Entry 1H1P (X-ray diffraction, 2.10 A resolution); this record covers chains A and B.

Chain A:
Name: Cell division protein kinase 2
From: Homo sapiens
Notes: EC 2.7.1.-
Reference sequence: P24941 (CDK2_HUMAN); residues 1-298 here = UniProt positions 1-298
Amino-acid sequence (303 residues; each row starts with the number of its first residue; numbers below 1 keep their minus sign (Gly-4 is residue -4)):
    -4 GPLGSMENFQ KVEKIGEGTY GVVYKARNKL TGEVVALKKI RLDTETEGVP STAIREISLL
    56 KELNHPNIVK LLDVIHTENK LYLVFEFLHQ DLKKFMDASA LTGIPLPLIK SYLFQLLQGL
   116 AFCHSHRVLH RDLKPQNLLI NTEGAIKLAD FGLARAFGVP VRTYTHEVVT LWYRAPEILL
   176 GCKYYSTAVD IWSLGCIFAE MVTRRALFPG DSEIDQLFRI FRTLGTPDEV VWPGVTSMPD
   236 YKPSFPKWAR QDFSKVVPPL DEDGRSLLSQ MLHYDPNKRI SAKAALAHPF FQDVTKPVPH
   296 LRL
Unresolved in the structure: -4 to -1, 297-298
Modified residues: Thr160 (phosphothreonine; TPO)
Curated features (UniProtKB/Swiss-Prot):
  - active site: Asp127 (Proton acceptor)
  - binding site (ATP): Ile10 to Val18, Lys33, Glu81 to Leu83, Asp86, Lys129 to Asn132, Asp145
  - binding site (Mg(2+)): Asn132, Asp145
  - site (CDK7 binding): Lys9, Lys88, Lys89, Leu166
  - modified residue: Met1 (N-acetylmethionine), Lys6 (N6-acetyllysine), Thr14 (Phosphothreonine), Tyr15 (Phosphotyrosine), Tyr19 (Phosphotyrosine), Thr160 (Phosphothreonine)
  - natural variant: Pro45 (P45L: In a glioblastoma multiforme sample)
  - mutagenesis: Lys9 (K9F: Reduced phosphorylation by CAK), Thr14 (T14A: 2-fold increase in activity), Tyr15 (Y15F: 2-fold increase in activity), Lys88 to Lys89 (Reduced phosphorylation by CAK), Thr160 (T160A: Abolishes activity), Leu166 (L166R: Reduced phosphorylation by CAK and reduced kinase activity)
Small-molecule neighbours: 6-O-cyclohexylmethyl guanine (CMG): Ile10, Gly11, Glu12, Gly13, Val18, Ala31, Val64, Phe80, Glu81, Phe82, Leu83, His84, Gln85, Asp86, Gln131, Leu134

Chain B:
Name: Cyclin A2
From: Homo sapiens
Reference sequence: P20248 (CGA2_HUMAN); numbering as in UniProt (aligned over 175-432)
Amino-acid sequence (258 residues; row label = number of the first residue in the row):
   175 VPDYHEDIHT YLREMEVKCK PKVGYMKKQP DITNSMRAIL VDWLVEVGEE YKLQNETLHL
   235 AVNYIDRFLS SMSVLRGKLQ LVGTAAMLLA SKFEEIYPPE VAEFVYITDD TYTKKQVLRM
   295 EHLVLKVLTF DLAAPTVNQF LTQYFLHQQP ANCKVESLAM FLGELSLIDA DPYLKYLPSV
   355 IAGAAFHLAL YTVTGQSWPE SLIRKTGYTL ESLKPCLMDL HQTYLKAPQH AQQSIREKYK
   415 NSKYHGVSLL NPPETLNL

Chain A / chain B interface:
Pairs across the interface (64):
  Thr39(A) - Lys289(B)  hydrogen bond
  Thr39(A) - Leu292(B)
  Glu40(A) - Lys288(B)  salt bridge
  Thr41(A) - Val275(B)
  Thr41(A) - Lys288(B)  hydrogen bond (backbone-side chain)
  Glu42(A) - Lys266(B)  hydrogen bond (backbone-side chain)
  Glu42(A) - Glu274(B)
  Glu42(A) - Val275(B)  hydrogen bond (side chain-backbone)
  Gly43(A) - Lys266(B)
  Gly43(A) - Leu292(B)
  Gly43(A) - Glu295(B)
  Val44(A) - Lys266(B)  hydrogen bond (backbone-side chain)
  Val44(A) - Glu295(B)  hydrogen bond (backbone-side chain)
  Val44(A) - Leu299(B)  hydrophobic
  Ser46(A) - Lys266(B)  hydrogen bond (side chain-backbone)
  Ile49(A) - Leu263(B)  hydrophobic
  Ile49(A) - Lys266(B)
  Ile49(A) - Leu306(B)  hydrophobic
  Arg50(A) - Lys266(B)
  Arg50(A) - Phe267(B)  hydrogen bond (side chain-backbone)
  Arg50(A) - Glu269(B)
  Ile52(A) - Phe304(B)  hydrophobic
  Ser53(A) - Phe267(B)
  Ser53(A) - Phe304(B)
  Ser53(A) - Leu306(B)
  Leu54(A) - Ala307(B)  hydrophobic
  Lys56(A) - Thr303(B)  hydrogen bond (side chain-backbone)
  Lys56(A) - Asp305(B)  salt bridge
  Glu57(A) - Tyr185(B)
  Glu57(A) - Met189(B)
  Glu57(A) - Ala307(B)
  His71(A) - His296(B)  hydrogen bond
  Thr72(A) - His296(B)
  Glu73(A) - Arg293(B)  salt bridge
  Ala116(A) - Tyr178(B)
  His119(A) - Tyr178(B)
  His119(A) - Ile182(B)
  Ser120(A) - Tyr178(B)
  Ser120(A) - Asp181(B)
  Ser120(A) - Ile182(B)
  His121(A) - Tyr185(B)
  Arg122(A) - Ile182(B)
  Arg122(A) - Tyr185(B)
  Arg122(A) - Ala307(B)  hydrogen bond (side chain-backbone)
  Arg150(A) - Glu268(B)  salt bridge
  Arg150(A) - Ile270(B)
  Ala151(A) - Phe267(B)  hydrophobic
  Phe152(A) - Ile182(B)  hydrophobic
  Val154(A) - His179(B)
  Val154(A) - Ile182(B)  hydrophobic
  Val154(A) - Thr316(B)
  Val154(A) - Gln317(B)
  Val154(A) - Leu320(B)  hydrophobic
  Arg157(A) - Gln228(B)
  Arg157(A) - Glu268(B)  salt bridge
  Thr158(A) - Ile270(B)
  Tyr159(A) - Ile270(B)
  Thr160(A) - Glu269(B)
  Thr160(A) - Ile270(B)
  Ser276(A) - Asp177(B)
  Ser276(A) - Tyr178(B)
  Ala277(A) - Tyr178(B)  hydrogen bond (backbone-side chain)
  Lys278(A) - Tyr178(B)  hydrogen bond (backbone-side chain)
  Lys278(A) - Asp181(B)  salt bridge
Interface residues without a listed pair, chain A (37 interface residues in all): Val69, Leu76, Pro155, Thr182
Interface residues without a listed pair, chain B (34 interface residues in all): Pro176, Leu186, Lys300

Overview:
37 residues of chain A and 34 residues of chain B are in contact; the contacts include 13 hydrogen bonds and 6
salt bridges. Polar pairs include Glu40(A)-Lys288(B), Lys56(A)-Asp305(B) and Glu73(A)-Arg293(B). Chain A binds
6-O-cyclohexylmethyl guanine.
Chain A is Cell division protein kinase 2 and chain B is Cyclin A2, both from Homo sapiens; the structure,
Structure of human Thr160-phospho CDK2/cyclin A complexed with the inhibitor NU2058, was determined by X-ray
diffraction together with 1H1Q, 1H1R and 1H1S from the same study.
